PDB entry 3M5I | X-ray diffraction, 3.00 A resolution | chains C and F of the 6 polymer chains in the assembly

# Chain C
Name: Hemagglutinin
Organism: Influenza A virus
Notes: fragment: Hemagglutinin HA1
Reference sequence: B7NY59 (B7NY59_9INFA); the construct lacks a stretch of the UniProt sequence and is renumbered around it, so the offset changes along the chain: 10-142 = UniProt 14-146; 144-158 = UniProt 147-161; 159-220 = UniProt 164-225; 229-261 = UniProt 226-258; 2 more segments
Chain sequence (317 residues; numbered 7 to 330 plus 3 insertion-coded residues; 10 numbers in that range are skipped by the numbering (no residue carries them; nothing is unmodelled there); the number before each row is that of its first residue; a row labelled like 158A-158B holds insertion residues (158A, then the next letters in order)):
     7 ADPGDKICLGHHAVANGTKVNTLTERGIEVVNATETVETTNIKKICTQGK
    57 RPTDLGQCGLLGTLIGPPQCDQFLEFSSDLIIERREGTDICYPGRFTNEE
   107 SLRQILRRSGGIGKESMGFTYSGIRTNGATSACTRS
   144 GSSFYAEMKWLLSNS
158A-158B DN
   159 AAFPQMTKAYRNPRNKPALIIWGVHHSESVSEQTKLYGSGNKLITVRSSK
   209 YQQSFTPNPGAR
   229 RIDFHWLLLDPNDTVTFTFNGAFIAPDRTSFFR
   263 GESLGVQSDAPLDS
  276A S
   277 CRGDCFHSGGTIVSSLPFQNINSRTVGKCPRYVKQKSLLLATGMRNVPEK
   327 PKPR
Not modelled in the structure: 7-9, 326-330
Differences from the reference sequence: expression tag (7-9)
Disulfides: Cys52-Cys277, Cys64-Cys76, Cys97-Cys139, Cys281-Cys305
Covalent attachments: N-acetylglucosamine (NAG) linked to Asn38

# Chain F
Name: Hemagglutinin
Organism: Influenza A virus
Notes: fragment: Hemagglutinin HA2
Reference sequence: B7NYS1 (B7NYS1_9INFA); residues 1-178 here correspond to UniProt positions 332-509 (UniProt number = residue number + 331)
Chain sequence (182 residues; each row starts with the number of its first residue):
     1 GLFGAIAGFIENGWEGLINGWYGFRHQNAQGEGTAADYKSTQSAIDQITG
    51 KLNRLIGKTNQQFELIDNEFNEIEQQIGNVINWTRDAMTEIWSYNAELLV
   101 AMENQHTIDLADSEMSKLYERVKKQLRENAEEDGTGCFEIFHKCDDQCME
   151 SIRNNTYDHTQYRTESLQNRIQIDSGRLVPRG
Not modelled in the structure: 172-182
Differences from the reference sequence: expression tag (179-182)
Disulfides: Cys144-Cys148
Covalent attachments: N-acetylglucosamine (NAG) linked to Asn82

# Chain C / chain F interface
Contacting residue pairs - 12 pairs, chain C then chain F:
  Asn104(C) with Glu74(F)
  Glu106(C) with Gln76(F)
  Ser107(C) with Glu74(F), hydrogen bond; Gln76(F), hydrogen bond (side chain-backbone)
  Gln110(C) with Gln75(F); Gln76(F); Asn79(F), hydrogen bond
  Ile111(C) with Gln75(F)
  Arg114(C) with Asn79(F)
  Trp234(C) with Gln75(F)
  Arg307(C) with Glu90(F), salt bridge; Tyr94(F)
Also at the interface, not in a pair above, chain C (9 interface residues in all): Leu236

# In short
9 residues of chain C face 6 of chain F across their interface; the contacts include 3 hydrogen bonds and 1
salt bridge. Among the polar pairs are Arg307(C)-Glu90(F), Ser107(C)-Glu74(F) and Ser107(C)-Gln76(F).
Covalently linked N-acetylglucosamine: at Asn38(C). Covalently linked N-acetylglucosamine: at Asn82(F).
Chain C is Hemagglutinin and chain F is Hemagglutinin, both from Influenza A virus; the structure, Crystal
structure of a H7 influenza virus hemagglutinin complexed with 6SLN, was determined by X-ray diffraction,
deposited together with 3M5G, 3M5H and 3M5J.
